Entry 8E82 (electron microscopy, 3.03 A resolution); this record covers chains B and D of the 9 polymer chains in the assembly.

Chain B:
Name: DNA-directed RNA polymerase subunit alpha
From: Mycobacterium tuberculosis
Notes: EC 2.7.7.6
UniProt: A5U8D3 (RPOA_MYCTA); numbering as in UniProt (aligned over 1-347)
Amino-acid sequence (347 residues; each row starts with the number of its first residue):
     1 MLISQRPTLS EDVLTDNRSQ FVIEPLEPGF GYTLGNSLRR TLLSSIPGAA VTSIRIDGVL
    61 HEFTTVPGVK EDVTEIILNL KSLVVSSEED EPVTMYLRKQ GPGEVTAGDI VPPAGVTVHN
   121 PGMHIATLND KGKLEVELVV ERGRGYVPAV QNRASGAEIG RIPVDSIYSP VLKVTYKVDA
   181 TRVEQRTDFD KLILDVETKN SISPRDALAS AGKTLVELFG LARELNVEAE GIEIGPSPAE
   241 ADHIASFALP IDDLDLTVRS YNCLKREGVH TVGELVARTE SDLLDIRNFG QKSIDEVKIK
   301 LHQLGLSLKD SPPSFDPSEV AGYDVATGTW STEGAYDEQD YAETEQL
Disordered / not traced: 238-347

Chain D:
Name: DNA-directed RNA polymerase subunit beta'
From: Mycobacterium tuberculosis
Notes: EC 2.7.7.6
UniProt: A0A045J9E2 (A0A045J9E2_MYCTX); residues 1-1316 here = UniProt positions 1-1316
Amino-acid sequence (1318 residues; numbered -1 to 1316; the number before each row is that of its first residue; numbers below 1 keep their minus sign (Gly-1 is residue -1)):
    -1 GAMLDVNFFD ELRIGLATAE DIRQWSYGEV KKPETINYRT LKPEKDGLFC EKIFGPTRDW
    59 ECYCGKYKRV RFKGIICERC GVEVTRAKVR RERMGHIELA APVTHIWYFK GVPSRLGYLL
   119 DLAPKDLEKI IYFAAYVITS VDEEMRHNEL STLEAEMAVE RKAVEDQRDG ELEARAQKLE
   179 ADLAELEAEG AKADARRKVR DGGEREMRQI RDRAQRELDR LEDIWSTFTK LAPKQLIVDE
   239 NLYRELVDRY GEYFTGAMGA ESIQKLIENF DIDAEAESLR DVIRNGKGQK KLRALKRLKV
   299 VAAFQQSGNS PMGMVLDAVP VIPPELRPMV QLDGGRFATS DLNDLYRRVI NRNNRLKRLI
   359 DLGAPEIIVN NEKRMLQESV DALFDNGRRG RPVTGPGNRP LKSLSDLLKG KQGRFRQNLL
   419 GKRVDYSGRS VIVVGPQLKL HQCGLPKLMA LELFKPFVMK RLVDLNHAQN IKSAKRMVER
   479 QRPQVWDVLE EVIAEHPVLL NRAPTLHRLG IQAFEPMLVE GKAIQLHPLV CEAFNADFDG
   539 DQMAVHLPLS AEAQAEARIL MLSSNNILSP ASGRPLAMPR LDMVTGLYYL TTEVPGDTGE
   599 YQPASGDHPE TGVYSSPAEA IMAADRGVLS VRAKIKVRLT QLRPPVEIEA ELFGHSGWQP
   659 GDAWMAETTL GRVMFNELLP LGYPFVNKQM HKKVQAAIIN DLAERYPMIV VAQTVDKLKD
   719 AGFYWATRSG VTVSMADVLV PPRKKEILDH YEERADKVEK QFQRGALNHD ERNEALVEIW
   779 KEATDEVGQA LREHYPDDNP IITIVDSGAT GNFTQTRTLA GMKGLVTNPK GEFIPRPVKS
   839 SFREGLTVLE YFINTHGARK GLADTALRTA DSGYLTRRLV DVSQDVIVRE HDCQTERGIV
   899 VELAERAPDG TLIRDPYIET SAYARTLGTD AVDEAGNVIV ERGQDLGDPE IDALLAAGIT
   959 QVKVRSVLTC ATSTGVCATC YGRSMATGKL VDIGEAVGIV AAQSIGEPGT QLTMRTFHQG
  1019 GVGEDITGGL PRVQELFEAR VPRGKAPIAD VTGRVRLEDG ERFYKITIVP DDGGEEVVYD
  1079 KISKRQRLRV FKHEDGSERV LSDGDHVEVG QQLMEGSADP HEVLRVQGPR EVQIHLVREV
  1139 QEVYRAQGVS IHDKHIEVIV RQMLRRVTII DSGSTEFLPG SLIDRAEFEA ENRRVVAEGG
  1199 EPAAGRPVLM GITKASLATD SWLSAASFQE TTRVLTDAAI NCRSDKLNGL KENVIIGKLI
  1259 PAGTGINRYR NIAVQPTEEA RAAAYTIPSY EDQYYSPDFG AATGAAVPLD DYGYSDYR
Disordered / not traced: 1014-1022, 1091-1096, 1283-1316
Differences from the reference sequence: expression tag (-1 to 0)
Ion coordination: Zn2+ site 1: Cys60, Cys62, Cys78; Mg2+: Asp535, Asp537, Asp539 (shared with 1 residue of chain R); Zn2+ site 2: Cys891, Cys968, Cys978

Chain B / chain D interface:
Residue-residue contacts (39; chain B residue first):
  Arg39(B) with Asp623(D), salt bridge
  Arg40(B) with Asp623(D), salt bridge
  His61(B) with Gly604(D)
  Phe63(B) with Asp605(D); His606(D); Pro607(D), hydrophobic
  Thr74(B) with Glu608(D); Val611(D)
  Glu75(B) with Arg636(D), salt bridge; Met663(D)
  Leu78(B) with Val611(D), hydrophobic; Ser613(D); Arg636(D), hydrogen bond (backbone-side chain); Met663(D), hydrophobic
  Asn79(B) with Arg636(D), hydrogen bond
  Lys81(B) with Val611(D), hydrogen bond (side chain-backbone); Glu617(D), salt bridge
  Tyr146(B) with Tyr612(D); Glu617(D); Met620(D), hydrophobic; Ala621(D), hydrophobic; Arg624(D), hydrogen bond (backbone-side chain)
  Pro148(B) with Arg624(D); Val626(D), hydrophobic
  Ile162(B) with Pro607(D), hydrophobic
  Asp165(B) with Glu617(D)
  Ile167(B) with Glu617(D); Met620(D), hydrophobic
  Ser169(B) with Met620(D)
  Val171(B) with Met620(D)
  Leu172(B) with Ala616(D); Met620(D)
  Lys173(B) with Ile619(D)
  Val183(B) with Glu488(D)
  Gln185(B) with Lys445(D); Trp484(D)
  Thr187(B) with Leu516(D); Val517(D); Glu518(D), hydrogen bond (side chain-backbone)
Interface residues without a listed pair, chain B (23 interface residues in all): Leu43, Val147
Interface residues without a listed pair, chain D (25 interface residues in all): Asp485

Overview:
23 residues of chain B face 25 of chain D across their interface, with 5 hydrogen bonds and 4 salt bridges.
Polar contacts include Arg39(B)-Asp623(D), Arg40(B)-Asp623(D) and Glu75(B)-Arg636(D). The Zn2+ site 1 is built
by Cys60(D), Cys62(D) and Cys78(D).
Chain B is DNA-directed RNA polymerase subunit alpha and chain D is DNA-directed RNA polymerase subunit beta',
both from Mycobacterium tuberculosis; the structure, Mycobacterium tuberculosis RNAP elongation complex with
NusG transcription factor, was determined by electron microscopy, deposited together with 8E74, 8E79, 8E8M and
8E95.
